PDB entry 6Y9S | X-ray diffraction, 2.03 A resolution | chain A

Chain A:
Name: Glycogen synthase kinase-3 beta
From: Homo sapiens
Notes: EC 2.7.11.26, 2.7.11.1; fragment: kinase domain
UniProt: P49841 (GSK3B_HUMAN); numbering as in UniProt (aligned over 35-384)
Chain sequence (350 residues; each row starts with the number of its first residue):
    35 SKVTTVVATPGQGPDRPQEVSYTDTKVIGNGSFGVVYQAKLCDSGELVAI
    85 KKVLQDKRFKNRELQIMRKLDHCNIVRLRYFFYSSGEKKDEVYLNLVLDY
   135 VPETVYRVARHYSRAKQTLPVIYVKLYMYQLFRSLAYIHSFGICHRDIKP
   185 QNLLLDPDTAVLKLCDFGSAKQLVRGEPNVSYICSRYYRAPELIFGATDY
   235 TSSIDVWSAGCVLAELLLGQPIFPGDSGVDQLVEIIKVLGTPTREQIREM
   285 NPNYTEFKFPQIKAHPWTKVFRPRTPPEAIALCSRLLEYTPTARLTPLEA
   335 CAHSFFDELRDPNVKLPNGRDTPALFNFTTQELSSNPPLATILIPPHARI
Unresolved in the structure: 288-292, 384
Modified / non-standard residues: Tyr216 (O-phosphotyrosine; PTR)
Small-molecule neighbours: OHK (N-(oxan-4-ylmethyl)-6-(5-propan-2-yloxypyridin-3-yl)imidazo[1,5-a]pyridine-3-carboxamide): Ile62, Gly63, Asn64, Phe67, Val70, Ala83, Lys85, Val110, Leu132, Asp133, Tyr134, Val135, Pro136, Glu137, Thr138, Arg141, Gln185, Asn186, Leu188, Cys199, Asp200
Curated features (UniProtKB/Swiss-Prot):
  - active site: Asp181 (Proton acceptor)
  - binding site (ATP): Ile62 to Val70, Lys85
  - modified residue: Tyr216 (Phosphotyrosine)
  - mutagenesis: Lys85 to Lys86 (Abolished serine/threonine-protein kinase activity), Arg96 (R96A: Prevents the phosphorylation of phosphate-primed glycogen synthase), Leu128 (L128A: Abolishes activity toward AXIN1)
From the paper describing this entry:
  - binding site for OHK: Lys85, Asp200
  - binding site for OHK: Ile62, Val70, Ala83, Leu132, Asp133, Tyr134, Val135, Leu188 (from molecular simulation)

Overview:
Chain A binds compound OHK. Curated annotation (UniProt) lists active-site residue Asp181, 10 ATP-binding
residues and 4 mutagenesis sites. From the paper: a binding site for OHK at Lys85, Asp200 and Ile62 among
others.
Chain A is Glycogen synthase kinase-3 beta (Homo sapiens); the structure, Crystal structure of GSK-3b in
complex with the imidazo[1,5-a]pyridine-3-carboxamide inhibitor 16, was determined by X-ray diffraction,
deposited together with 6Y9R.
